Entry 4V9F (X-ray diffraction, 2.40 A resolution); this record covers chains 0 and R of the 34 polymer chains in the assembly.

[Chain 0]
Molecule: 23S Ribosomal RNA
From: Haloarcula marismortui
Sequence (2910 nucleotides; row label = number of the first residue in the row):
     8 ACUAUGCCAG CUGGUGGAUU GCUCGGCUCA GGCGCUGAUG AAGGACGUGC CAAGCUGCGA
    68 UAAGCUGUGG GGAGCCGCAC GGAGGCGAAG AACCACAGAU UUCCGAAUGA GAAUCUCUCU
   128 AACAAUUGCU UCGCGCAAUG AGGAACCCCG AGAACUGAAA CAUCUCAGUA UCGGGAGGAA
   188 CAGAAAACGC AACGUGAUGU CGUUAGUAAC CGCGAGUGAA CGCGAUACAG CCCAAACCGA
   248 AGCCCUCACG GGCAAUGUGG UGUCAGGGCU ACCUCUCAUC AGCCGACCGU CUUCACGAAG
   308 UCUCUUGGAA UAGAGCGUGA UACAGGGUGA CAACCCCGUA CUGAAGACCA GUACGCUGUG
   368 CGGUAGUGCC AGAGUAGCGG GGGUUGGAUA UCCCUCGCGA AUAACGCAGG CAUCGACUGC
   428 GAAGGCUAAA CACAACCUGA GACCGAUAGU GAACAAGUAG UGUGAACGAA CGCUGCAAAG
   488 UACCCUCAGA AGGGAGGCGA AAUAGAGCAU GAAAUCAGUU GGCGAUCGAG CGACAGGGCA
   548 UACAAGGUCC CUUGACGAAU GACCGAGACG CGAGUCUCCA GUAAGACUCA CGGGAAGCCG
   608 AUGUUCUGUC GUACGUUUUG AAAAACGAGC CAGGGAGUGU GUCUGUAUGG CAAGUCUAAC
   668 CGGAGUAUCC GGGGAGGCAC AGGGAAACCG ACAUGGCCGC AGGGCUUUGC CCGAGGGCCG
   728 CCGUCUUCAA GGGCGGGGAG CCAUGUGGAC ACGACCCGAA UCCGGACGAU CUACGCAUGG
   788 ACAAGAUGAA GCGUGCCGAA AGGCACGUGG AAGUCUGUUA GAGUUGGUGU CCUACAAUAC
   848 CCUCUCGUGA UCUAUGUGUA GGGGUGAAAG GCCCAUCGAG UCCGGCAACA GCUGGUUCCA
   908 AUCGAAACAU GUCGAAGCAU GACCUCCGCC GAGGUAGUCU GUGAGGUAGA GCGACCGAUU
   968 GGUGUGUCCG CCUCCGAGAG GAGUCGGCCC UCCUGUCAAA CUCCAAACUU ACAGACGCUG
  1028 UUUGACGCGG GGAUUCCGGU GCGCGGGGUA AGCCUGUGUA CCAGGAGGGG AACAACCCAG
  1088 AGAUAGGUUA AGGUCCCCAA GUGUGGAUUA AGUGUAAUCC UCUGAAGGUG GUCUCGAGCC
  1148 CUAGACAGCC GGGAGGUGAG CUUAGAAGCA GCUACCCUCU AAGAAAAGCG UAACAGCUUA
  1208 CCGGCCGAGG UUUGAGGCGC CCAAAAUGAU CGGGACUCAA AUCCACCACC GAGACCUGUC
  1268 CGUACCACUC AUACUGGUAA UCGAGUAGAU UGGCGCUCUA AUUGGAUGGA AGCAGGGGCG
  1328 AGAGCUCCUG UGGACCGAUU AGUGACGAAA AUCCUGGCCA UAGUAGCAGC GAUAGUCGGG
  1388 UGAGAACCCC GACGGCCUAA UGGAUAAGGG UUCCUCAGCA CUGCUGAUCA GCUGAGGGUU
  1448 AGCCGGUCCU AAGUCUCACC GCAACUCGAC UGAGACGAAA UGGGAAACAG GUUAAUAUUC
  1508 CUGUGCCAUC AUGCAGUGAA AGUUGACGCC CUGGGGUCGA UCACGCCGGG CAUUCGCCCG
  1568 GUCGAACCGU CCAACUCCGU GGAAGCCGUA AUGGCAGGAA GCGGACGAAC GGCGGCAUAG
  1628 GGAAACGUGA UUCAACCUGG GGCCCAUGAA AAGACGAGCA UGAUGUCCGU ACCGAGAACC
  1688 GACACAGGUG UCCAUGGCGG CGAAAGCCAA GGCCUGUCGG GAGCAACCAA CGUUAGGGAA
  1748 UUCGGCAAGU UAGUCCCGUA CCUUCGGAAG AAGGGAUGCC UGCUCCGGAA CGGAGCAGGU
  1808 CGCAGUGACU CGGAAGCUCG GACUGUCUAG UAACAACAUA GGUGACCGCA AAUCCGCAAG
  1868 GACUCGUACG GUCACUGAAU CCUGCCCAGU GCAGGUAUCU GAACACCUCG UACAAGAGGA
  1928 CGAAGGACCU GUCAACGGCG GGGGUAACUA UGACCCUCUU AAGGUAGCGU AGUACCUUGC
  1988 CGCAUCAGUA GCGGCUUGCA UGAAUGGAUU AACCAGAGCU UCACUGUCCC AACGUUGGGC
  2048 CCGGUGAACU GUACAUUCCA GUGCGGAGUC UGGAGACACC CAGGGGGAAG CGAAGACCCU
  2108 AUGGAGCUUU ACUGCAGGCU GUCGCUGAGA CGUGGUCGCC GAUGUGCAGC AUAGGUAGGA
  2168 GACACUACAC AGGUACCCGC GCUAGCGGGC CACCGAGUCA ACAGUGAAAU ACUACCCGUC
  2228 GGUGACUGCG ACUCUCACUC CGGGAGGAGG ACACCGAUAG CCGGGCAGUU UGACUGGGGC
  2288 GGUACGCGCU CGAAAAGAUA UCGAGCGCGC CCUAUGGUCA UCUCAGCCGG GACAGAGACC
  2348 CGGCGAAGAG UGCAAGAGCA AAAGAUGACU UGACAGUGUU CUUCCCAACG AGGAACGCUG
  2408 ACGCGAAAGC GUGGUCUAGC GAACCAAUUA GCCUGCUUGA UGCGGGCAAU UGAUGACAGA
  2468 AAAGCUACCC UAGGGAUAAC AGAGUCGUCA CUCGCAAGAG CACAUAUCGA CCGAGUGGCU
  2528 UGCUACCUCG AUGUCGGUUC CCUCCAUCCU GCCCGUGCAG AAGCGGGCAA GGGUGAGGUU
  2588 GUUCGCCUAU UAAAGGAGGU CGUGAGCUGG GUUUAGACCG UCGUGAGACA GGUCGGCUGC
  2648 UAUCUACUGG GUGUGUAAUG GUGUCUGACA AGAACGACCG UAUAGUACGA GAGGAACUAC
  2708 GGUUGGUGGC CACUGGUGUA CCGGUUGUUC GAGAGAGCAC GUGCCGGGUA GCCACGCCAC
  2768 ACGGGGUAAG AGCUGAACGC AUCUAAGCUC GAAACCCACU UGGAAAAGAG ACACCGCCGA
  2828 GGUCCCGCGU ACAAGACGCG GUCGAUAGAC UCGGGGUGUG CGCGUCGAGG UAACGAGACG
  2888 UUAAGCCCAC GAGCACUAAC AGACCAAAGC
Disordered / not traced: 973-995, 1953-1955, 2150-2225
Modified residues: 1MA (6-hydro-1-methyladenosine-5'-monophosphate) at position 628, OMU (o2'-methyluridine 5'-monophosphate) at position 2587, OMG (o2'-methylguanosine-5'-monophosphate) at position 2588, UR3 (3-methyluridine-5'-monophoshate) at position 2619, PSU (pseudouridine-5'-monophosphate) at position 2621

[Chain R]
Protein: 50S ribosomal protein L22P
From: Haloarcula marismortui
UniProtKB: P10970 (RL22_HALMA); residues 0-154 here correspond to UniProt positions 1-155 (UniProt number = residue number + 1)
Amino-acid sequence (155 residues; row label = number of the first residue in the row; numbering starts at 0):
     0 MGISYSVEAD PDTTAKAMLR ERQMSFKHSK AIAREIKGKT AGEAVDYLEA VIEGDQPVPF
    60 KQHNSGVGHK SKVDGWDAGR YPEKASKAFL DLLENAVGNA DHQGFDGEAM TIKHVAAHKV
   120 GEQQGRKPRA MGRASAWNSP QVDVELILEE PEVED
Disordered / not traced: 0, 151-154

[How chain 0 and chain R interact]
Residue-residue contacts (135):
  A11(0) with Lys60(R), hydrogen bond to the phosphate; Trp75(R), sugar contact
  U12(0) with Lys60(R), salt bridge to the phosphate; Trp75(R), sugar contact
  G13(0) with Gln61(R), phosphate contact
  U19(0) with Ser5(R), hydrogen bond to the sugar
  G20(0) with Ile2(R), sugar contact; Ser3(R), hydrogen bond to the sugar; Tyr4(R), sugar contact; Ser5(R), sugar contact; His117(R), hydrogen bond to the base
  G21(0) with Gly1(R), phosphate contact; Ile2(R), phosphate contact; Ser3(R), hydrogen bond to the phosphate; Val119(R), sugar contact
  U22(0) with Gly1(R), hydrogen bond to the phosphate; Val119(R), sugar contact
  C492(0) with His101(R), hydrogen bond to the sugar
  U493(0) with Asn94(R), base contact
  C494(0) with Glu93(R), sugar contact
  G499(0) with Arg19(R), phosphate contact; Asn94(R), base contact
  G500(0) with Tyr4(R), phosphate contact; Ala16(R), sugar contact; Met17(R), hydrogen bond to the sugar; Arg19(R), salt bridge to the phosphate; Asn94(R), hydrogen bond to the sugar; Asn98(R), hydrogen bond to the base
  G501(0) with Tyr4(R), hydrogen bond to the phosphate; Lys15(R), sugar contact; Asn98(R), hydrogen bond to the sugar; Gln102(R), hydrogen bond to the sugar
  U510(0) with Ser3(R), base contact; Tyr4(R), base contact
  C523(0) with Phe25(R), sugar contact
  A524(0) with Phe25(R), sugar contact; Lys29(R), salt bridge to the phosphate; Gln61(R), phosphate contact; Ala115(R), sugar contact; Ala116(R), hydrogen bond to the sugar; His117(R), base contact
  G525(0) with Lys29(R), phosphate contact; Lys36(R), phosphate contact; His113(R), sugar contact; Ala115(R), sugar contact
  U526(0) with Lys36(R), salt bridge to the phosphate
  U840(0) with Arg128(R), hydrogen bond to the sugar; Ala129(R), phosphate contact; Arg132(R), hydrogen bond to the sugar
  A841(0) with Arg128(R), salt bridge to the phosphate; Ala129(R), hydrogen bond to the phosphate; Met130(R), base contact
  A843(0) with Arg128(R), phosphate contact; Ala129(R), phosphate contact
  A844(0) with Ala129(R), phosphate contact; Met130(R), hydrogen bond to the phosphate; Gly131(R), phosphate contact
  A1369(0) with Lys26(R), hydrogen bond to the sugar; Ser64(R), sugar contact
  G1370(0) with Ser24(R), hydrogen bond to the base; Lys26(R), salt bridge to the phosphate; His27(R), base contact; His62(R), salt bridge to the phosphate; Asn63(R), hydrogen bond to the phosphate; Ser64(R), hydrogen bond to the phosphate; Arg79(R), hydrogen bond to the sugar; Pro139(R), base contact
  U1371(0) with Ser64(R), sugar contact; Arg79(R), salt bridge to the phosphate
  A1372(0) with Trp136(R), base contact
  G1373(0) with Trp136(R), base contact
  C1428(0) with Gln22(R), phosphate contact; Gln122(R), hydrogen bond to the phosphate
  C1431(0) with Lys126(R), hydrogen bond to the base
  A1689(0) with Pro127(R), base contact; Arg128(R), hydrogen bond to the base; Gly131(R), base contact; Arg132(R), hydrogen bond to the base; Ala133(R), base contact
  C1690(0) with Pro127(R), base contact
  C2048(0) with Gly65(R), phosphate contact; Lys69(R), hydrogen bond to the phosphate
  C2049(0) with Lys69(R), salt bridge to the phosphate; Gly78(R), phosphate contact; Arg79(R), salt bridge to the phosphate; Tyr80(R), phosphate contact
  G2050(0) with Arg79(R), salt bridge to the phosphate; Tyr80(R), hydrogen bond to the phosphate; Pro81(R), phosphate contact; Glu82(R), phosphate contact
  G2051(0) with His27(R), phosphate contact; Pro81(R), phosphate contact; Glu82(R), hydrogen bond to the phosphate; Lys83(R), hydrogen bond to the phosphate
  U2052(0) with Lys83(R), salt bridge to the phosphate; Trp136(R), sugar contact
  G2053(0) with Trp136(R), sugar contact; Asn137(R), hydrogen bond to the phosphate; Ser138(R), hydrogen bond to the phosphate
  A2054(0) with Arg128(R), hydrogen bond to the base; Ser134(R), hydrogen bond to the sugar; Ala135(R), hydrogen bond to the sugar; Trp136(R), sugar contact; Asn137(R), hydrogen bond to the phosphate
  A2055(0) with Arg128(R), sugar contact; Arg132(R), hydrogen bond to the sugar; Ser134(R), sugar contact; Ala135(R), phosphate contact
  C2086(0) with Trp75(R), sugar contact
  C2087(0) with Asn63(R), sugar contact; His68(R), hydrogen bond to the sugar; Asp76(R), sugar contact
  C2088(0) with Asn63(R), phosphate contact; Ser64(R), phosphate contact; Gly65(R), hydrogen bond to the phosphate; Val66(R), sugar contact
  A2089(0) with Gly65(R), phosphate contact
  U2648(0) with Arg128(R), hydrogen bond to the base
  G2657(0) with His68(R), base contact
  G2658(0) with His68(R), hydrogen bond to the sugar; Asp76(R), hydrogen bond to the base
  U2659(0) with Trp75(R), hydrogen bond to the sugar; Asp76(R), hydrogen bond to the sugar
  G2660(0) with Val72(R), phosphate contact; Asp73(R), phosphate contact; Gly74(R), hydrogen bond to the phosphate; Trp75(R), phosphate contact
  C2831(0) with Ser70(R), phosphate contact; Lys71(R), phosphate contact
  C2832(0) with Lys71(R), salt bridge to the phosphate
  A2841(0) with Gly67(R), sugar contact; His68(R), hydrogen bond to the sugar
  G2842(0) with His68(R), sugar contact; Ser70(R), phosphate contact
  A2843(0) with Ser70(R), phosphate contact
Interface residues without a listed pair, chain 0 (59 interface residues in all): C491, A502, U1368, A1427, U1429, C2056
Interface residues without a listed pair, chain R (68 interface residues in all): Val6, Met23, Ala84, Lys118

[Summary]
59 residues of chain 0 face 68 of chain R across their interface; the contacts include 47 hydrogen bonds and
13 salt bridges. Among the polar pairs are G20(0)-His117(R), G500(0)-Asn98(R) and G1370(0)-Ser24(R).
Chain 0 is 23S Ribosomal RNA and chain R is 50S ribosomal protein L22P, both from Haloarcula marismortui; the
structure, The re-refined crystal structure of the Haloarcula marismortui large ribosomal subunit at 2.4
Angstrom resolution: more ..., was determined by X-ray diffraction.
